Entry 2QES (X-ray diffraction, 1.24 A resolution); this record covers chain A.

Chain A:
Molecule: Ribosome-inactivating protein PD-L4
Source organism: Phytolacca dioica
Notes: EC 3.2.2.22
UniProt: P84854 (RIPL2_PHYDI); numbering as in UniProt (aligned over 1-261)
Amino-acid sequence (261 residues; numbered 1 to 261; the number before each row is that of its first residue):
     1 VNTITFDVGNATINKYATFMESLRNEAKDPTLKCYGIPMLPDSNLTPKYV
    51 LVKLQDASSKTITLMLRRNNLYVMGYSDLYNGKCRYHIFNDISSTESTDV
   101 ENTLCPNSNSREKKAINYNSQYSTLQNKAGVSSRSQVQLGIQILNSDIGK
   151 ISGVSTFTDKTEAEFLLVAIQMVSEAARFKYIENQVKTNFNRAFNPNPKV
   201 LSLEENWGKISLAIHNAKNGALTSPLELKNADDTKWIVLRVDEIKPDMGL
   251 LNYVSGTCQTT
Cystine bridges: Cys-34/Cys-258, Cys-84/Cys-105
Small-molecule neighbours: adenine (ADE): Leu-71, Tyr-72, Val-73, Phe-89, Ser-120, Tyr-122, Ile-170, Ser-174, Glu-175, Arg-178
Swiss-Prot annotation at these positions:
  - active site: Glu-175
  - glycosylation: Asn-10 (N-linked (GlcNAc...) asparagine)

In short:
Chain A binds adenine. UniProt lists active-site residue Glu-175.
Chain A is Ribosome-inactivating protein PD-L4 (Phytolacca dioica); the structure, Crystal structure of the
ribosome inactivating protein PDL4 from P. dioica leaves in complex with adenine, was determined by X-ray
diffraction together with 2QET, 2Z4U and 2Z53 from the same study.
